5L69 - chains S and T of the 28 polymer chains in the assembly; structure by X-ray diffraction, 2.70 A resolution.

[Chain S]
Molecule: Proteasome subunit alpha type-6
Source organism: Saccharomyces cerevisiae (strain ATCC 204508 / S288c)
Notes: EC 3.4.25.1
UniProtKB: P40302 (PSA6_YEAST); residues 0-233 here correspond to UniProt positions 1-234 (UniProt number = residue number + 1)
Amino-acid sequence (234 residues; numbered 0 to 233; the number before each row is that of its first residue; numbering starts at 0):
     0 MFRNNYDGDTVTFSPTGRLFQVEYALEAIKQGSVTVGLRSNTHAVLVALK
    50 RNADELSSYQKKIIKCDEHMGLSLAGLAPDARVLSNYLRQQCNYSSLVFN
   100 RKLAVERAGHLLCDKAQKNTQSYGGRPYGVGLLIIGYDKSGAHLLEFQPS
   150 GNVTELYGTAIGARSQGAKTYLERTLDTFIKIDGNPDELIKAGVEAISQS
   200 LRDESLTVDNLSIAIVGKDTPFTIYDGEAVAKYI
Unresolved in the structure: 0-2
UniProt features mapped onto this chain:
  - modified residue: Ser13 (Phosphoserine)
  - cross-link: Lys190 (Glycyl lysine isopeptide (Lys-Gly) (interchain with G-Cter in ubiquitin))

[Chain T]
Molecule: Probable proteasome subunit alpha type-7
Source organism: Saccharomyces cerevisiae (strain ATCC 204508 / S288c)
Notes: EC 3.4.25.1
UniProtKB: P21242 (PSA7_YEAST); residues -3 to 284 here correspond to UniProt positions 1-288 (UniProt number = residue number + 4)
Amino-acid sequence (288 residues; each row starts with the number of its first residue; numbers below 1 keep their minus sign (Met-3 is residue -3)):
    -3 MTSIGTGYDLSNSVFSPDGRNFQVEYAVKAVENGTTSIGIKCNDGVVFAV
    47 EKLITSKLLVPQKNVKIQVVDRHIGCVYSGLIPDGRHLVNRGREEAASFK
    97 KLYKTPIPIPAFADRLGQYVQAHTLYNSVRPFGVSTIFGGVDKNGAHLYM
   147 LEPSGSYWGYKGAATGKGRQSAKAELEKLVDHHPEGLSAREAVKQAAKII
   197 YLAHEDNKEKDFELEISWCSLSETNGLHKFVKGDLLQEAIDFAQKEINGD
   247 DDEDEDDSDNVMSSDDENAPVATNANATTDQEGDIHLE
Unresolved in the structure: -3 to 1, 245-284
UniProt features mapped onto this chain:
  - modified residue: Thr-2 (N-acetylthreonine)

[Interface between chain S and chain T]
Residue-residue contacts - 66 pairs, chain S then chain T:
  Asn4(S) with Leu6(T)
  Tyr5(S) with Asp5(T), hydrogen bond; Leu6(T), hydrophobic
  Thr9(S) with Arg126(T)
  Val10(S) with Gln19(T); Asn123(T); Ser124(T); Val125(T); Arg126(T)
  Thr11(S) with Leu6(T); Gln19(T)
  Phe12(S) with Gln19(T); Tyr22(T); Ala23(T), hydrophobic; Leu77(T), hydrophobic; Arg126(T); Pro127(T); Gly129(T)
  Ser13(S) with Tyr22(T)
  Pro14(S) with Tyr22(T), hydrophobic; Lys25(T)
  Thr15(S) with Lys25(T)
  Gly16(S) with Tyr22(T); Lys25(T); Ala26(T)
  Leu18(S) with Leu77(T), hydrophobic; Arg126(T)
  His109(S) with Arg82(T)
  Cys112(S) with Arg82(T)
  Asp113(S) with Arg82(T), salt bridge; Asn86(T)
  Gln116(S) with Pro79(T); Asp80(T); His83(T), hydrogen bond; Arg126(T)
  Thr119(S) with Arg126(T), hydrogen bond (backbone-side chain)
  Gln120(S) with His83(T); His119(T); Val125(T); Arg126(T), hydrogen bond (backbone-backbone); Pro127(T); Phe128(T)
  Ser121(S) with Ser124(T)
  Tyr122(S) with Ser124(T), hydrogen bond (backbone-backbone)
  Ser149(S) with Pro79(T)
  Gly150(S) with Pro79(T)
  Asn151(S) with Ile78(T); Pro79(T)
  Thr153(S) with Leu55(T); Asn60(T)
  Glu154(S) with Val56(T), hydrogen bond (backbone-backbone); Lys59(T); Asn60(T), hydrogen bond (backbone-side chain)
  Leu155(S) with Leu54(T); Leu55(T); Val56(T)
  Tyr156(S) with Leu54(T), hydrogen bond (backbone-backbone); Leu55(T); Val56(T); Pro57(T)
  Gly157(S) with Leu54(T)
  Lys168(S) with Leu54(T)
  Leu171(S) with Leu54(T)
  Glu172(S) with Ser52(T), hydrogen bond; Lys53(T), hydrogen bond (side chain-backbone)
  Leu175(S) with Lys53(T)
Also at the interface, not in a pair above, chain S (35 interface residues in all): Arg38, Glu105, Val152, Phe178

[Summary]
The interface between chain S and chain T involves 35 residues on one side and 30 on the other, with 10
hydrogen bonds and 1 salt bridge. Polar pairs include Asp113(S)-Arg82(T), Tyr5(S)-Asp5(T) and
Gln116(S)-His83(T).
Here chain S is Proteasome subunit alpha type-6 and chain T is Probable proteasome subunit alpha type-7, both
from Saccharomyces cerevisiae (strain ATCC 204508 / S288c). Entry 5L69 (Yeast 20S proteasome with mouse beta5i
(1-138) and mouse beta6 (97-111; 118-133) in complex with epoxyketone ...) was determined by X-ray diffraction
(same publication as 5L52, 5L54, 5L55, 5L5A, 5L5B, 5L5D and 30 further entries).
